Entry 8PDE (X-ray diffraction, 2.40 A resolution); this record covers chains B and X of the 5 polymer chains in the assembly.

Chain B:
Name: MEF2D protein
From: Homo sapiens
UniProt: Q05BX2 (Q05BX2_HUMAN); numbering as in UniProt (aligned over 1-95)
Sequence (95 residues; numbered 1 to 95; the number before each row is that of its first residue):
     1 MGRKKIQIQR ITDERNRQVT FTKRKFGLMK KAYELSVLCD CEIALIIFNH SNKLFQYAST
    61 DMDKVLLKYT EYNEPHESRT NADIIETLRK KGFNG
Unresolved in the structure: 1, 94-95

Chain X:
Name: HDAC4 (histone deacetylase 4) binding motif peptide:GSGEVKMKLQEFVLNKK
Sequence (17 residues; numbered 167 to 183; the number before each row is that of its first residue):
   167 GSGEVKMKLQ EFVLNKK
Unresolved in the structure: 182-183

Interface between chain B and chain X:
Residue-residue contacts - 9 pairs, chain B then chain X:
  Asp-63(B) / Val-179(X)
  Leu-67(B) / Val-179(X)  hydrophobic
  Leu-67(B) / Leu-180(X)  hydrophobic
  Tyr-69(B) / Lys-172(X)
  Thr-70(B) / Lys-172(X)
  Thr-70(B) / Leu-175(X)
  Thr-70(B) / Gln-176(X)  hydrogen bond
  Tyr-72(B) / Lys-172(X)  hydrogen bond (backbone-side chain)
  Asn-73(B) / Lys-172(X)  hydrogen bond (backbone-side chain)
Also at the interface, not in a pair above, chain B (8 interface residues in all): Leu-66, Glu-74
Also at the interface, not in a pair above, chain X (6 interface residues in all): Met-173

Summary:
The interface between chain B and chain X involves 8 residues on one side and 6 on the other; the contacts
include 3 hydrogen bonds. Among the polar pairs are Thr-70(B)/Gln-176(X), Tyr-72(B)/Lys-172(X) and
Asn-73(B)/Lys-172(X).
Here chain B is MEF2D protein (Homo sapiens) and chain X is HDAC4 (histone deacetylase 4) binding motif
peptide:GSGEVKMKLQEFVLNKK. Entry 8PDE (Crystal Structure of the MADS-box/MEF2 Domain of MEF2D bound to dsDNA
and HDAC4 deacetylase binding motif) was determined by X-ray diffraction, deposited together with 8Q9N, 8Q9P,
8Q9Q, 8Q9R and 8C84.
